7B20 - chains D and F of the 8 polymer chains in the assembly; structure by X-ray diffraction, 2.18 A resolution.

== Chain D ==
Molecule: DtxR family iron (Metal) dependent repressor
Source organism: Saccharopolyspora erythraea (strain ATCC 11635 / DSM 40517 / JCM 4748 / NBRC 13426 / NCIMB 8594 / NRRL 2338)
Reference sequence: A0A2A9J1W2 (A0A2A9J1W2_SACEN); residue numbers follow UniProt; this construct covers 1-231
Chain sequence (233 residues; row label = number of the first residue in the row; numbers below 1 keep their minus sign (Gly-1 is residue -1)):
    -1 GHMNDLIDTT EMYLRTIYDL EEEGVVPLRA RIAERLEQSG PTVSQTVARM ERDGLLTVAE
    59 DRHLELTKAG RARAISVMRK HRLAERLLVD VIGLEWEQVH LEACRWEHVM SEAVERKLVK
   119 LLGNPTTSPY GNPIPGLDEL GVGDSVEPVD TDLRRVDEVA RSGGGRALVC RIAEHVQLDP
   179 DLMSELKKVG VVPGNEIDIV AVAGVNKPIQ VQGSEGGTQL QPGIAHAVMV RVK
Disordered / not traced: -1 to 2, 141-231
Construct notes: expression tag (-1 to 0)
Ion coordination: Fe2+ site 1: Met10, Cys102, Glu105, His106; Fe2+ site 2: His79, Glu83, His98 (shared with 2 residues of chain aa)
Reported in the primary citation:
  - binding site for consensus DNA-binding sequence: Thr7, Tyr11, Arg27, Ala28, Arg29, Gln36, Ser37, Pro39, Thr40, Ser42, Gln43, Thr44, Arg47, Arg50, Arg60

== Chain F ==
Molecule: consensus DNA-binding sequence
Sequence (30 nucleotides; each row starts with the number of its first residue):
     1 CGTACTTAGG TTAGGCTAAC CTAAGTCACG
Disordered / not traced: 30

== How chain D and chain F interact ==
Residue-residue contacts (11):
  Leu26(D) - DC5(F)  phosphate contact
  Arg27(D) - DC5(F)  salt bridge to the phosphate
  Arg27(D) - DT6(F)  salt bridge to the phosphate
  Ala28(D) - DA4(F)  phosphate contact
  Ala28(D) - DC5(F)  hydrogen bond to the phosphate
  Arg29(D) - DA4(F)  salt bridge to the phosphate
  Pro39(D) - DT6(F)  base contact
  Pro39(D) - DT7(F)  base contact
  Ser42(D) - DT6(F)  hydrogen bond to the phosphate
  Arg60(D) - DA4(F)  hydrogen bond to the phosphate
  Arg60(D) - DC5(F)  salt bridge to the phosphate
Also at the interface, not in a pair above, chain D (8 interface residues in all): Gly38
Also at the interface, not in a pair above, chain F (5 interface residues in all): DA8

== Overview ==
Chain D and chain F form an interface of 8 and 5 residues respectively, with 3 hydrogen bonds and 4 salt
bridges. Polar pairs include Ala28(D)-DC5(F), Ser42(D)-DT6(F) and Arg60(D)-DA4(F). Met10(D), Cys102(D),
Glu105(D) and His106(D) coordinate Fe2+ site 1. From the paper: a binding site for consensus DNA-binding
sequence at Thr7(D), Tyr11(D) and Arg27(D) among others.
Chain D is DtxR family iron (Metal) dependent repressor (Saccharopolyspora erythraea (strain ATCC 11635 / DSM
40517 / JCM 4748 / NBRC 13426 / NCIMB 8594 / NRRL 2338)) and chain F is consensus DNA-binding sequence; the
structure, DtxR-like iron-dependent regulator IdeR complexed with iron and its consensus DNA-binding sequence,
was determined by X-ray diffraction together with 7B1V, 7B1Y, 7B23, 7B24 and 7B25 from the same study.
